PDB entry 3K4M | X-ray diffraction, 2.20 A resolution | chains A and B of the 4 polymer chains in the assembly

== Chain A (and B) ==
Name: Pyranose 2-oxidase
Organism: Trametes ochracea
Notes: EC 1.1.3.10; chain B of this document is another copy of the same molecule, construct and numbering; everything in this record applies to it too
UniProtKB: Q7ZA32 (Q7ZA32_TRAOC); residue numbers follow UniProt; this construct covers 1-623
Sequence (623 residues; row label = number of the first residue in the row):
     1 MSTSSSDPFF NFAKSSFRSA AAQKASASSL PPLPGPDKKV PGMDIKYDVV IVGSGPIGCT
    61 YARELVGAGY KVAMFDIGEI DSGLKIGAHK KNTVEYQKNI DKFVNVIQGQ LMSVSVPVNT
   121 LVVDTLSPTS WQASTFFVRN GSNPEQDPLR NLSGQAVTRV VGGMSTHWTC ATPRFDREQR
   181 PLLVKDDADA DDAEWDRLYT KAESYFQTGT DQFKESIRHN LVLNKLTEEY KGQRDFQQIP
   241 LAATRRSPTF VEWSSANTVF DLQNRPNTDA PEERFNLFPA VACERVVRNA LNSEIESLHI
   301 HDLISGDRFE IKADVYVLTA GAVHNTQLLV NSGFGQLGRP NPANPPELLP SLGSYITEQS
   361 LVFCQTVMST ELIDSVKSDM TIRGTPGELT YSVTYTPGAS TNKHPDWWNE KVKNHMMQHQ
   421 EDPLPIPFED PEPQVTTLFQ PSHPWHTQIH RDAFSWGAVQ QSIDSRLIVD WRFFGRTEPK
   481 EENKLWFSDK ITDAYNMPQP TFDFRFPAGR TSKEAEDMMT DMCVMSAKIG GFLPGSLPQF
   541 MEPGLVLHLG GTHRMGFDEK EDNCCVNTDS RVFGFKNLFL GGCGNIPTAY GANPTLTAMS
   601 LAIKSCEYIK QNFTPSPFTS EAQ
Disordered / not traced: 1-44, 619-623 (chain B: 1-42, 620-623)
Construct notes: engineered mutation W456 (Tyr in Q7ZA32)
Covalent attachments: flavin-adenine dinucleotide (FAD) linked to H167
Residues lining bound ligands:
  - FAD (flavin-adenine dinucleotide): V52, G53, S54, G55, P56, I57, G58, F75, D76, I77, G78, I107, L111, T158, R159, V160, G162, G163, M164, S165, W168, T169, C170, A171, V281, A282, C283, T319, A320, G321, H324, L547, H548, G582, C583, N593, P594, T595
  - 2-deoxy-2-fluoro-beta-D-glucopyranose (SHG): T169, A171, L361, Q448, H450, D452, R472, F474, L545, V546, L547, H548, N593

== How chain A and chain B interact ==
Residue-residue contacts - 111 pairs, chain A then chain B:
  E79(A) - T93(B)
  E79(A) - V94(B)  hydrogen bond (side chain-backbone)
  I80(A) - G83(B)
  I80(A) - L84(B)  hydrophobic
  G83(A) - I80(B)
  G83(A) - D81(B)
  L84(A) - I80(B)  hydrophobic
  T93(A) - E79(B)
  V94(A) - E79(B)  hydrogen bond (backbone-side chain)
  V94(A) - Y495(B)
  E95(A) - M112(B)
  E95(A) - R159(B)  salt bridge
  E95(A) - Y495(B)  hydrogen bond
  Y96(A) - G109(B)  hydrogen bond (side chain-backbone)
  K98(A) - A494(B)  hydrogen bond (side chain-backbone)
  K98(A) - Y495(B)
  N99(A) - M112(B)
  K102(A) - Q108(B)  hydrogen bond (side chain-backbone)
  K102(A) - G109(B)
  K102(A) - L111(B)  hydrogen bond (side chain-backbone)
  K102(A) - M112(B)
  N105(A) - N105(B)
  N105(A) - Q108(B)  hydrogen bond
  N105(A) - G109(B)
  Q108(A) - K102(B)  hydrogen bond (backbone-side chain)
  Q108(A) - N105(B)  hydrogen bond
  G109(A) - Y96(B)  hydrogen bond (backbone-side chain)
  G109(A) - K102(B)
  G109(A) - N105(B)
  L111(A) - K102(B)  hydrogen bond (backbone-side chain)
  M112(A) - E95(B)
  M112(A) - N99(B)
  M112(A) - K102(B)
  N119(A) - A458(B)
  N119(A) - Q461(B)
  N119(A) - S462(B)  hydrogen bond
  L121(A) - A458(B)
  L121(A) - V459(B)  hydrophobic
  L121(A) - S462(B)  hydrogen bond (backbone-side chain)
  V123(A) - V459(B)
  V123(A) - P534(B)  hydrophobic
  T125(A) - P534(B)
  L126(A) - V367(B)  hydrophobic
  L126(A) - P534(B)
  S127(A) - G531(B)
  T129(A) - S369(B)
  T129(A) - T370(B)  hydrogen bond (backbone-backbone)
  S130(A) - V367(B)  hydrogen bond (side chain-backbone)
  S130(A) - M368(B)
  S130(A) - T370(B)  hydrogen bond (backbone-side chain)
  S130(A) - G531(B)  hydrogen bond (side chain-backbone)
  W131(A) - V367(B)
  W131(A) - M368(B)  hydrogen bond (backbone-backbone)
  W131(A) - S369(B)
  W131(A) - T370(B)  hydrogen bond (backbone-side chain)
  W131(A) - I373(B)
  W131(A) - P423(B)
  W131(A) - L424(B)
  W131(A) - L467(B)  hydrophobic
  Q132(A) - I463(B)
  Q132(A) - L467(B)
  F137(A) - P423(B)
  F137(A) - D464(B)
  R139(A) - S462(B)  hydrogen bond (side chain-backbone)
  R139(A) - D464(B)
  N140(A) - Q461(B)  hydrogen bond (side chain-backbone)
  N140(A) - I463(B)  hydrogen bond (side chain-backbone)
  N140(A) - D464(B)
  N140(A) - S465(B)  hydrogen bond (side chain-backbone)
  R159(A) - E95(B)  salt bridge
  V367(A) - L126(B)  hydrophobic
  V367(A) - S130(B)  hydrogen bond (backbone-side chain)
  V367(A) - W131(B)
  M368(A) - S130(B)
  M368(A) - W131(B)  hydrogen bond (backbone-backbone)
  S369(A) - T129(B)
  S369(A) - S130(B)
  S369(A) - W131(B)
  T370(A) - T129(B)  hydrogen bond (backbone-backbone)
  T370(A) - S130(B)
  T370(A) - W131(B)
  I373(A) - W131(B)
  D422(A) - F137(B)
  P423(A) - W131(B)
  P423(A) - F137(B)
  L424(A) - W131(B)  hydrophobic
  A458(A) - N119(B)  hydrogen bond (backbone-side chain)
  A458(A) - L121(B)
  V459(A) - L121(B)  hydrophobic
  V459(A) - V123(B)
  Q461(A) - N140(B)  hydrogen bond (backbone-side chain)
  S462(A) - N119(B)  hydrogen bond
  S462(A) - L121(B)  hydrogen bond (side chain-backbone)
  S462(A) - V123(B)
  S462(A) - R139(B)  hydrogen bond (backbone-side chain)
  I463(A) - N140(B)  hydrogen bond (backbone-side chain)
  D464(A) - F137(B)
  D464(A) - R139(B)
  D464(A) - N140(B)
  S465(A) - N140(B)  hydrogen bond (backbone-side chain)
  L467(A) - W131(B)  hydrophobic
  A494(A) - K98(B)  hydrogen bond (backbone-side chain)
  Y495(A) - V94(B)
  Y495(A) - E95(B)  hydrogen bond
  Y495(A) - K98(B)
  G530(A) - S130(B)
  G531(A) - S127(B)
  G531(A) - S130(B)  hydrogen bond (backbone-side chain)
  P534(A) - V123(B)  hydrophobic
  P534(A) - T125(B)
  P534(A) - L126(B)
Interface residues without a listed pair, chain A (60 interface residues in all): D81, S82, N92, V106, Q110, V122, A133, L303, R466
Interface residues without a listed pair, chain B (59 interface residues in all): S82, N92, V106, Q110, V138, L303, D422, R466, G530, F532

== Summary ==
The interface between chain A and chain B involves 60 residues on one side and 59 on the other, with 37
hydrogen bonds and 2 salt bridges. Polar pairs include E95(A)-R159(B), E79(A)-V94(B) and E95(A)-Y495(B). Chain
A binds 2-deoxy-2-fluoro-beta-D-glucopyranose. Flavin-adenine dinucleotide is covalently linked to H167(A).
Chain A and chain B are both Pyranose 2-oxidase (Trametes ochracea); the structure, Pyranose 2-oxidase Y456W
mutant in complex with 2FG, was determined by X-ray diffraction (same publication as 3K4J, 3K4K, 3K4L and
3K4N).
